PDB entry 8B9B | electron microscopy, 3.50 A resolution | chains 4 and 7 of the 23 polymer chains in the assembly

== Chain 4 ==
Protein: DNA replication licensing factor MCM4
From: Saccharomyces cerevisiae
Notes: EC 3.6.4.12
Reference sequence: P30665 (MCM4_YEAST); residues 1-933 here = UniProt positions 1-933
Amino-acid sequence (933 residues; row label = number of the first residue in the row):
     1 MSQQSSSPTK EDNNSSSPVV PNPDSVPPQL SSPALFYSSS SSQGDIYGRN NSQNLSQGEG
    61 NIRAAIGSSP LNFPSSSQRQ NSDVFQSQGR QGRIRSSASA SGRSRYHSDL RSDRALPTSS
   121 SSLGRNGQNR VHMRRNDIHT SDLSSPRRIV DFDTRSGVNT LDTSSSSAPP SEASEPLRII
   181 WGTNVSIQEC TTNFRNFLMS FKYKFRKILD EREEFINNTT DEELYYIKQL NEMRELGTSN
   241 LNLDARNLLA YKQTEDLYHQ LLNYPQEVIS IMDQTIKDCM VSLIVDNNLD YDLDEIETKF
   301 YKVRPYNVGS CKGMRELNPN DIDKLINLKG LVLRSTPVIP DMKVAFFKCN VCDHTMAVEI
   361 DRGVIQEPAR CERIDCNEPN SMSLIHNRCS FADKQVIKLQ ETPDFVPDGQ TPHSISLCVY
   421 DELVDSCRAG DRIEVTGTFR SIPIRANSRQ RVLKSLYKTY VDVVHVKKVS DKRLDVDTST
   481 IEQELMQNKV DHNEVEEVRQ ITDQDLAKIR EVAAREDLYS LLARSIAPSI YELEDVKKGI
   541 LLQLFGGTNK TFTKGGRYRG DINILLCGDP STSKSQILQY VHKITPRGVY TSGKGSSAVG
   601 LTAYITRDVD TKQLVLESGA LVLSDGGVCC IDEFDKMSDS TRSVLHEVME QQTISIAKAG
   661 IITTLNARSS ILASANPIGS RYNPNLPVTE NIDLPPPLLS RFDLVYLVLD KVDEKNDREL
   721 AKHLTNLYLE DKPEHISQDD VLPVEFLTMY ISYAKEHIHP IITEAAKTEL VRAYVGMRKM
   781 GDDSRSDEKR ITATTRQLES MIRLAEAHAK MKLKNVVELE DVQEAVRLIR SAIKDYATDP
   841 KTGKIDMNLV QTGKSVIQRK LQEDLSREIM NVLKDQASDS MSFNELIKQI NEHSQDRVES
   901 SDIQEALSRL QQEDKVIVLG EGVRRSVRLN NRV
Not modelled in the structure: 1-173, 470-500, 607-613, 781-791, 851-933
Metal / ion sites: Zn2+: Cys349, Cys352, Cys371, Cys376
Residues lining bound ligands: AMP-PNP (ANP; phosphoaminophosphonic acid-adenylate ester): Ser529, Ile530, Tyr531, Asp569, Pro570, Ser571, Thr572, Ser573, Lys574, Ser575, Gln576, Glu633, Asn676, Leu724

== Chain 7 ==
Protein: DNA replication licensing factor MCM7
From: Saccharomyces cerevisiae
Notes: EC 3.6.4.12
Reference sequence: P38132 (MCM7_YEAST); numbering as in UniProt (aligned over 1-845)
Amino-acid sequence (845 residues; row label = number of the first residue in the row):
     1 MSAALPSIQL PVDYNNLFNE ITDFLVTFKQ DTLSSDATRN ENEDENLDAE NIEQHLLEKG
    61 PKYMAMLQKV ANRELNSVII DLDDILQYQN EKFLQGTQAD DLVSAIQQNA NHFTELFCRA
   121 IDNNMPLPTK EIDYKDDVLD VILNQRRLRN ERMLSDRTNE IRSENLMDTT MDPPSSMNDA
   181 LREVVEDETE LFPPNLTRRY FLYFKPLSQN CARRYRKKAI SSKPLSVRQI KGDFLGQLIT
   241 VRGIITRVSD VKPAVEVIAY TCDQCGYEVF QEVNSRTFTP LSECTSEECS QNQTKGQLFM
   301 STRASKFSAF QECKIQELSQ QVPVGHIPRS LNIHVNGTLV RSLSPGDIVD VTGIFLPAPY
   361 TGFKALKAGL LTETYLEAQF VRQHKKKFAS FSLTSDVEER VMELITSGDV YNRLAKSIAP
   421 EIYGNLDVKK ALLLLLVGGV DKRVGDGMKI RGDINVCLMG DPGVAKSQLL KAICKISPRG
   481 VYTTGKGSSG VGLTAAVMKD PVTDEMILEG GALVLADNGI CCIDEFDKMD ESDRTAIHEV
   541 MEQQTISISK AGINTTLNAR TSILAAANPL YGRYNPRLSP LDNINLPAAL LSRFDILFLM
   601 LDIPSRDDDE KLAEHVTYVH MHNKQPDLDF TPVEPSKMRE YIAYAKTKRP VMSEAVNDYV
   661 VQAYIRLRQD SKREMDSKFS FGQATPRTLL GIIRLSQALA KLRLADMVDI DDVEEALRLV
   721 RVSKESLYQE TNKSKEDESP TTKIFTIIKK MLQETGKNTL SYENIVKTVR LRGFTMLQLS
   781 NCIQEYSYLN VWHLINEGNT LKFVDDGTMD TDQEDSLVST PKLAPQTTAS ANVSAQDSDI
   841 DLQDA
Not modelled in the structure: 1-4, 31-59, 156-189, 213-218, 730-845
Metal / ion sites: Zn2+: Cys262, Cys265, Cys284, Cys289; Mg2+: Ser467 (together with AMP-PNP)
Residues lining bound ligands:
  - AMP-PNP (ANP; phosphoaminophosphonic acid-adenylate ester), molecule 1: Glu421, Ile422, Tyr423, Asn425, Asp461, Pro462, Gly463, Val464, Ala465, Lys466, Ser467, Gln468, Asn568, Leu612, Val616
  - AMP-PNP (ANP), molecule 2: Met448, Glu542, Arg593, Pro686, Arg687, Leu690

== How chain 4 and chain 7 interact ==
Contacting residue pairs (113; chain 4 residue first):
  Ile180(4) with Arg303(7)
  Trp181(4) with Thr261(7); Glu268(7); Ser301(7); Arg303(7); Ala304(7), hydrophobic
  Gly182(4) with Val138(7); Ile142(7)
  Asn184(4) with Val141(7)
  Tyr264(4) with Arg303(7)
  Glu267(4) with Arg303(7), salt bridge
  Arg315(4) with Arg341(7), hydrogen bond (backbone-side chain)
  Asn318(4) with Arg341(7), hydrogen bond
  Pro319(4) with Phe307(7), hydrophobic; Ala309(7), hydrophobic
  Ile322(4) with Phe307(7), hydrophobic
  Asp323(4) with Thr302(7), hydrogen bond
  Arg362(4) with Phe299(7); Met300(7), hydrogen bond (side chain-backbone)
  Gln400(4) with Thr555(7)
  Pro403(4) with Thr556(7); Asn558(7), hydrogen bond (backbone-side chain)
  Asp408(4) with Asp517(7); Arg560(7), salt bridge
  Gly409(4) with Val514(7); Asp517(7), hydrogen bond (backbone-side chain)
  Pro412(4) with Leu557(7)
  Arg451(4) with Pro280(7); Ser282(7), hydrogen bond
  Val452(4) with Thr277(7); Phe278(7); Thr279(7)
  Leu453(4) with Thr277(7); Phe278(7), hydrogen bond (backbone-backbone)
  Lys454(4) with Arg276(7); Phe278(7)
  Ser455(4) with Ala254(7); Val255(7), hydrogen bond (backbone-backbone); Ser275(7); Arg276(7), hydrogen bond (backbone-backbone)
  Leu456(4) with Pro253(7)
  Tyr457(4) with Pro253(7), hydrogen bond (backbone-backbone); Val255(7), hydrophobic; Met300(7); Phe307(7), hydrophobic
  Thr459(4) with Pro253(7)
  Pro528(4) with Asp446(7)
  Ser529(4) with Val444(7); Asp446(7), hydrogen bond (backbone-side chain); Met448(7)
  Ile530(4) with Met448(7), hydrophobic
  Pro570(4) with Arg687(7)
  Ser571(4) with Thr685(7); Pro686(7); Arg687(7), hydrogen bond (side chain-backbone)
  Ser575(4) with Gln543(7), hydrogen bond
  Gln576(4) with Met448(7); Lys449(7), hydrogen bond (side chain-backbone)
  Gln579(4) with Gln543(7)
  Tyr580(4) with Asp446(7), hydrogen bond; Met448(7)
  Lys583(4) with Gly447(7)
  Tyr590(4) with Gln543(7), hydrogen bond; Ser547(7)
  Thr591(4) with Ser549(7), hydrogen bond
  Ser592(4) with Glu539(7), hydrogen bond; Ser547(7)
  Lys594(4) with Thr535(7)
  Gly595(4) with Ser547(7); Ile548(7); Ser549(7), hydrogen bond (backbone-backbone); Lys550(7)
  Ser596(4) with Ser549(7)
  Ser597(4) with Ser549(7), hydrogen bond (backbone-backbone); Lys550(7)
  Gly600(4) with Ser549(7); Lys550(7)
  Tyr604(4) with Met506(7); Ala551(7), hydrophobic; Gly552(7)
  Leu623(4) with Asn554(7)
  Lys636(4) with Thr535(7)
  Ser680(4) with Ala589(7), hydrogen bond (side chain-backbone)
  Arg681(4) with Gln683(7), hydrogen bond
  Asp710(4) with Arg668(7), salt bridge; Thr685(7)
  Lys711(4) with Arg668(7)
  Val712(4) with Arg668(7); Lys672(7); Gln683(7)
  Glu714(4) with Gln669(7), hydrogen bond
  Asp717(4) with Ile665(7); Arg668(7), salt bridge
  Arg718(4) with Ile665(7)
  Ala721(4) with Val661(7); Tyr664(7), hydrophobic; Leu689(7), hydrophobic
  Thr725(4) with Asn657(7), hydrogen bond (backbone-side chain); Val661(7)
  Asn726(4) with Asn657(7)
  Leu727(4) with Lys442(7); Val444(7), hydrophobic
  Tyr728(4) with Ile450(7); Val651(7); Met652(7), hydrogen bond (backbone-backbone)
  Leu729(4) with Val651(7); Ser653(7); Glu654(7); Asn657(7)
  Glu730(4) with Lys442(7), hydrogen bond (backbone-side chain); Val651(7)
  Asp731(4) with Lys442(7), hydrogen bond (backbone-side chain)
  Pro733(4) with Lys442(7)
Interface residues without a listed pair, chain 4 (84 interface residues in all): Thr183, Gln266, Glu316, Leu317, Gln410, Thr411, His413, Ser441, Ala527, Val589, Val599, Leu601, Ala620, Asp632, Glu633, Asn676, Asn716, Leu720, Lys722, Leu724, Lys732
Interface residues without a listed pair, chain 7 (88 interface residues in all): Asp250, Lys252, Ile258, Val273, Ser308, Phe310, Ser344, Pro345, Arg443, Gly445, Leu508, Asn518, Ser532, His538, Pro587, Ala588, Arg593, Arg649, Val660, Leu690, Ile693, Gln697

== Summary ==
84 residues of chain 4 face 88 of chain 7 across their interface, with 28 hydrogen bonds and 4 salt bridges.
Polar pairs include Glu267(4)-Arg303(7), Asp408(4)-Arg560(7) and Asp710(4)-Arg668(7). One AMP-PNP molecule is
bound between chain 4 and chain 7. Bound to chain 7: AMP-PNP.
Chain 4 is DNA replication licensing factor MCM4 and chain 7 is DNA replication licensing factor MCM7, both
from Saccharomyces cerevisiae; the structure, S. cerevisiae replisome + Ctf4, bound by pol alpha. Complex
engaged with a fork DNA substrate ..., was determined by electron microscopy (same publication as 8B9A and
8B9C).
